4JRA - chains A and D; structure by X-ray diffraction, 2.30 A resolution.

== Chain A ==
Name: Botulinum neurotoxin type A
Source organism: Clostridium botulinum
Notes: EC 3.4.24.69
UniProt: P10845 (BXA1_CLOBO); residues 871-1296 here = UniProt positions 871-1296
Sequence (443 residues; row label = number of the first residue in the row):
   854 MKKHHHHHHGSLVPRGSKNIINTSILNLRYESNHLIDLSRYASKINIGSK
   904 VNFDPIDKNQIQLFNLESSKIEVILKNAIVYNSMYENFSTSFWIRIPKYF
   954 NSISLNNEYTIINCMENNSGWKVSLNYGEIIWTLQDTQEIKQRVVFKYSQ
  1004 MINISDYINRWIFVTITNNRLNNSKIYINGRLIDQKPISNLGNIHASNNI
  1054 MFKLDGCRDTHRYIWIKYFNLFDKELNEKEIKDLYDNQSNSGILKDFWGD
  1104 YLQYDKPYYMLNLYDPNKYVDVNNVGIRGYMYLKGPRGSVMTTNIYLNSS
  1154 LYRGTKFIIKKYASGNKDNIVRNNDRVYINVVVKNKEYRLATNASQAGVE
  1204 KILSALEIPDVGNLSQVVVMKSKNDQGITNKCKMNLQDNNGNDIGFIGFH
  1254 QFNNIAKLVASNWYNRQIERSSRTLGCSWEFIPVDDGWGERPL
Disordered / not traced: 854-875, 1169-1170, 1228-1230
Sequence notes: expression tag (854-870)
Bound ions: Na+ site 1: S1002, S1008; Na+ site 2: D1099, Y1104, Y1111

== Chain D ==
Name: Synaptic vesicle glycoprotein 2C
Source organism: Homo sapiens
UniProt: Q496J9 (SV2C_HUMAN); numbering as in UniProt (aligned over 456-574)
Sequence (136 residues; numbered 439 to 574; the number before each row is that of its first residue):
   439 MKKHHHHHHGSLVPRGSDVIKPLQSDEYALLTRNVERDKYANFTINFTME
   489 NQIHTGMEYDNGRFIGVKFKSVTFKDSVFKSCTFEDVTSVNTYFKNCTFI
   539 DTVFDNTDFEPYKFIDSEFKNCSFFHNKTGCQITFD
Disordered / not traced: 439-472, 566-574
Sequence notes: expression tag (439-455)
Curated features (UniProtKB/Swiss-Prot):
  - modified residue: Y466 (Phosphotyrosine)
  - glycosylation (N-linked (GlcNAc...) asparagine): N480, N484, N534, N559, N565
  - mutagenesis: N559 (N559A: No change in interaction with C.botulinum neurotoxin type A heavy chain (botA, BoNT/A HC). Decreased molecular weight probably due to glycosylation loss, decreased interaction with BoNT/A HC ...), S561 (S561A: Decreased molecular weight probably due to glycosylation loss, decreased binding to BoNT/A HC), F563 (F563A: No longer interacts with BoNT/A HC), N565 (N565Q: Decreased molecular weight probably due to glycosylation loss, no change in binding to BoNT/A heavy chain. Greater reduction in weight; when associated with Q-559)

== Interface between chain A and chain D ==
Contacting residue pairs - 25 pairs, chain A then chain D:
  F953(A) - K558(D)
  F953(A) - N559(D)
  P1139(A) - H564(D)
  G1141(A) - F562(D)
  S1142(A) - C560(D)
  S1142(A) - S561(D)
  S1142(A) - F562(D)  hydrogen bond (backbone-backbone)
  V1143(A) - C560(D)
  V1143(A) - S561(D)
  M1144(A) - F557(D)
  M1144(A) - K558(D)
  M1144(A) - N559(D)  hydrogen bond (backbone-backbone)
  M1144(A) - C560(D)  hydrogen bond (backbone-backbone)
  T1145(A) - F557(D)
  T1145(A) - K558(D)
  T1145(A) - N559(D)  hydrogen bond (side chain-backbone)
  T1146(A) - E556(D)
  T1146(A) - F557(D)  hydrogen bond (side chain-backbone)
  Y1149(A) - N559(D)  hydrogen bond
  S1153(A) - F563(D)
  R1156(A) - F563(D)
  G1292(A) - N559(D)
  E1293(A) - S561(D)
  R1294(A) - S519(D)  hydrogen bond
  R1294(A) - D539(D)
Also at the interface, not in a pair above, chain A (16 interface residues in all): R1140, L1296

== Overview ==
16 residues of chain A and 11 residues of chain D are in contact; the contacts include 7 hydrogen bonds. Polar
contacts include T1145(A)-N559(D), T1146(A)-F557(D) and Y1149(A)-N559(D). The Na+ site 1 is built by S1002(A)
and S1008(A). UniProt lists 4 mutagenesis sites on chain D.
Here chain A is Botulinum neurotoxin type A (Clostridium botulinum) and chain D is Synaptic vesicle
glycoprotein 2C (Homo sapiens). Entry 4JRA (CRYSTAL STRUCTURE OF THE BOTULINUM NEUROTOXIN A RECEPTOR-BINDING
DOMAIN IN COMPLEX WITH THE LUMINAL DOMAIN Of ...) was determined by X-ray diffraction.
